Entry 5JA1 (X-ray diffraction, 3.00 A resolution); this record covers chains A and B.

== Chain A ==
Name: Enterobactin synthase component F
Organism: Escherichia coli (strain K12)
Notes: EC 2.7.7.-
UniProt: P11454 (ENTF_ECOLI); residues 1-1293 here = UniProt positions 1-1293
Chain sequence (1295 residues; numbered -1 to 1293; the number before each row is that of its first residue; numbers below 1 keep their minus sign (Gly-1 is residue -1)):
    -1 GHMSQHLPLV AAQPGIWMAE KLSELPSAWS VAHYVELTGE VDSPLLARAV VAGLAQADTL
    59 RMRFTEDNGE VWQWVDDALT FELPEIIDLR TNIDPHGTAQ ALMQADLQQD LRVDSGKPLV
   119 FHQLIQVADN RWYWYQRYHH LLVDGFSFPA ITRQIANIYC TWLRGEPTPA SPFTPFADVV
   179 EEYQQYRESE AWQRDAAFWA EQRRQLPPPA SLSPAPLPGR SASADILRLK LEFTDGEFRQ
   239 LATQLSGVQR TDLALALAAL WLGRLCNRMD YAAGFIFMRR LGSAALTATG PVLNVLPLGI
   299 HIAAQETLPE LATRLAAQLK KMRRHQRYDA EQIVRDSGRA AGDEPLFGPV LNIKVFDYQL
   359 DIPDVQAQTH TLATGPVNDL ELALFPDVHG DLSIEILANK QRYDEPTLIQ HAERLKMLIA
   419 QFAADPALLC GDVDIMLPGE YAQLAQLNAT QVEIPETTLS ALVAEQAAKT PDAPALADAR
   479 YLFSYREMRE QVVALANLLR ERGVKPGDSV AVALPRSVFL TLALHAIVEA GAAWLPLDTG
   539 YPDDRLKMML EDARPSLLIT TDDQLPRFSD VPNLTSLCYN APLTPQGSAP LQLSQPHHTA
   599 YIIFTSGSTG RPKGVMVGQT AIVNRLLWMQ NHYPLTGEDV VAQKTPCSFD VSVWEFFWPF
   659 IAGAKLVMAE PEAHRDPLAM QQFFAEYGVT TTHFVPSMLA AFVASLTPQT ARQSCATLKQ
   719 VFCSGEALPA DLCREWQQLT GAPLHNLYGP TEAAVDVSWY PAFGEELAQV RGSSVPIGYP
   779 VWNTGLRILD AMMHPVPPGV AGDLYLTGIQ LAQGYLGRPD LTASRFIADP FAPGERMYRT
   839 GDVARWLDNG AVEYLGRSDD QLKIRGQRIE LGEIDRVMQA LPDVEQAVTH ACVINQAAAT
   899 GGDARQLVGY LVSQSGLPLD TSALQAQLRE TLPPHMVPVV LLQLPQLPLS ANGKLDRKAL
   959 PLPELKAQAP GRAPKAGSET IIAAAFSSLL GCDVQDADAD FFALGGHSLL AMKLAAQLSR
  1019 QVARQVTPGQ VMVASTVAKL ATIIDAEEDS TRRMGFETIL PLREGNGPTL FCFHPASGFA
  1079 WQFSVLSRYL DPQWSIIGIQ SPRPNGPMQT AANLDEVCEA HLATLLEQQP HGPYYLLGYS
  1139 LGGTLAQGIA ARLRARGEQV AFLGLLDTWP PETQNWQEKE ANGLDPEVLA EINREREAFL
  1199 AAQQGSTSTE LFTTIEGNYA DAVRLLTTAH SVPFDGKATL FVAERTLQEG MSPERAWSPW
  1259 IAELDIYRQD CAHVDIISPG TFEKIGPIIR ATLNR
Disordered / not traced: -1 to 20, 64-68, 336-338, 964-969, 1042-1051, 1172-1181, 1206-1207, 1245-1249, 1293
Differences from the reference sequence: expression tag (-1 to 0)
Glycans and other covalent adducts: compound 75C linked to Ser1006
Ligand contacts: 75C (5'-({[(2R,3S)-3-amino-4-hydroxy-2-{[2-({N-[(2R)-2-hydroxy-3,3-dimethyl-4-(phosphonooxy)butanoyl]-beta-alanyl}amino)ethyl]sulfanyl}butyl]sulfonyl}amino)-5'-deoxyadenosine): Thr643, Phe647, Asp648, Val649, His672, Arg673, Val693, Met696, Ser722, Gly723, Glu724, Ala725, Asn744, Leu745, Tyr746, Gly747, Pro748, Thr749, Val753, Asp754, Ile775, Asp840, Tyr852, Arg855, Lys861, Ile862, Arg863, Gly864, Gln865, Arg866, Met1010, Met1030
Reported in the primary citation:
  - catalytic residues: Ser1138, Asp1165, His1271 (citing earlier work)
  - conformationally variable residues (order/disorder transition): Ala10 to Leu20, Trp27, Leu1245 to Met1249

== Chain B ==
Name: Enterobactin biosynthesis protein YbdZ
Organism: Escherichia coli (strain K12)
UniProt: P18393 (YBDZ_ECOLI); numbering as in UniProt (aligned over 1-72)
Chain sequence (74 residues; row label = number of the first residue in the row; numbers below 1 keep their minus sign (Gly-1 is residue -1)):
    -1 GHMAFSNPFD DPQGAFYILR NAQGQFSLWP QQCVLPAGWD IVCQPQSQAS CQQWLEAHWR
    59 TLTPTNFTQL QEAQ
Disordered / not traced: -1 to 2, 69-72
Differences from the reference sequence: expression tag (-1 to 0)

== Chain A / chain B interface ==
Residue-residue contacts (65):
  Gln303(A) - Gln30(B)
  Pro504(A) - Thr66(B)  hydrogen bond (backbone-side chain)
  Gly505(A) - Pro62(B)
  Gly505(A) - Thr63(B)  hydrogen bond (backbone-backbone)
  Gly505(A) - Thr66(B)
  Ser507(A) - Pro62(B)
  His595(A) - Phe65(B)  hydrogen bond (side chain-backbone)
  His595(A) - Thr66(B)
  His595(A) - Gln67(B)  hydrogen bond (side chain-backbone)
  His595(A) - Leu68(B)
  His596(A) - Phe65(B)
  His596(A) - Thr66(B)  hydrogen bond (side chain-backbone)
  Thr597(A) - Pro62(B)
  Thr597(A) - Phe65(B)
  Met614(A) - Leu60(B)
  Met614(A) - Pro62(B)
  Met614(A) - Phe65(B)  hydrophobic
  Ala789(A) - Pro6(B)
  Ala789(A) - Cys31(B)
  Met790(A) - Gln30(B)
  Met791(A) - Pro6(B)  hydrophobic
  Met791(A) - Phe7(B)  hydrophobic
  Met791(A) - Trp27(B)  hydrophobic
  Tyr803(A) - Asn5(B)
  Gln811(A) - Phe65(B)
  Tyr813(A) - Leu60(B)
  Leu814(A) - Leu60(B)
  Leu814(A) - Thr61(B)
  Leu814(A) - Pro62(B)
  Gly815(A) - Leu60(B)
  Arg816(A) - Glu54(B)  salt bridge
  Arg816(A) - Leu60(B)
  Pro817(A) - Leu53(B)
  Pro817(A) - Glu54(B)
  Pro817(A) - Trp57(B)
  Pro817(A) - Leu60(B)  hydrophobic
  Asp818(A) - Gln50(B)  hydrogen bond
  Asp818(A) - Leu53(B)
  Asp818(A) - Glu54(B)
  Thr820(A) - Trp57(B)
  Thr820(A) - Leu60(B)
  Ala821(A) - Phe24(B)
  Ala821(A) - Ser25(B)
  Ala821(A) - Leu26(B)  hydrogen bond (backbone-backbone)
  Ala821(A) - Leu53(B)  hydrophobic
  Ser822(A) - Phe7(B)
  Ile825(A) - Phe7(B)  hydrophobic
  Ile825(A) - Ser25(B)
  Ala826(A) - Ser25(B)  hydrogen bond (backbone-side chain)
  Ala826(A) - Trp27(B)
  Ala826(A) - Pro34(B)  hydrophobic
  Ala826(A) - Trp37(B)
  Pro828(A) - Pro34(B)  hydrophobic
  Pro831(A) - Ala35(B)
  Gly832(A) - Asn19(B)
  Gly832(A) - Ala35(B)  hydrogen bond (backbone-backbone)
  Gly832(A) - Gly36(B)
  Gly832(A) - Trp37(B)
  Glu833(A) - Trp37(B)
  Arg834(A) - Gln23(B)
  Arg837(A) - Asn5(B)
  Arg837(A) - Phe7(B)
  Arg837(A) - Asp8(B)  salt bridge
  Ser856(A) - Ser4(B)
  Ser856(A) - Asp8(B)
Interface residues without a listed pair, chain A (35 interface residues in all): Asp506, Asp801, Phe824, Asp827
Interface residues without a listed pair, chain B (30 interface residues in all): Phe3
Interface features reported in the paper:
  - specific contacts: Pro817(A)-Trp57(B), Thr820(A)-Trp57(B), Ala821(A)-Trp57(B), Ala826(A)-Trp27(B), Trp37(B)-Ala826(A)
  - interface residues, chain A: Gln303(A), His595(A), His596(A), Thr597(A), Asp801(A), Tyr803(A), Gln811(A), Arg837(A)

== In short ==
The interface between chain A and chain B involves 35 residues on one side and 30 on the other, with 9
hydrogen bonds and 2 salt bridges. Polar pairs include Arg816(A)-Glu54(B), Arg837(A)-Asp8(B) and
Pro504(A)-Thr66(B). The paper describes contacts between Pro817(A) and Trp57(B), Thr820(A) and Trp57(B) and
Ala821(A) and Trp57(B) among others. The paper reports catalytic residues Ser1138(A), Asp1165(A) and
His1271(A); interface residues Gln303(A), His595(A) and His596(A) among others.
Chain A is Enterobactin synthase component F and chain B is Enterobactin biosynthesis protein YbdZ, both from
Escherichia coli (strain K12); the structure, EntF, a Terminal Nonribosomal Peptide Synthetase Module Bound to
the MbtH-Like Protein YbdZ, was determined by X-ray diffraction.
